7OZ3 - chains A and G of the 6 polymer chains in the assembly; structure by electron microscopy, 4.46 A resolution (low resolution: residue-level contacts below are approximate; hydrogen-bond / salt-bridge calls are withheld).

[Chain A]
Protein: GntR family transcriptional regulator
Organism: Streptococcus agalactiae
UniProt: K0JNC6 (K0JNC6_STRAG); residue numbers follow UniProt; this construct covers 1-213
Amino-acid sequence (215 residues; numbered -1 to 213; the number before each row is that of its first residue; numbers below 1 keep their minus sign (Gly-1 is residue -1)):
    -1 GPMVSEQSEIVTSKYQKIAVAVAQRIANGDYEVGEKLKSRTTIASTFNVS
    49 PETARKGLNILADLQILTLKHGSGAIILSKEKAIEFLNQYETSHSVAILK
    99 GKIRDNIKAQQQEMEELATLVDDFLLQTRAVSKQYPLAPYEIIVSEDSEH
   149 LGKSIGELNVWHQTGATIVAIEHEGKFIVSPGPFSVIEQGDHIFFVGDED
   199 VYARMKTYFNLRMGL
Disordered / not traced: -1 to 7, 210-213
Differences from the reference sequence: expression tag (-1 to 0)
Residues lining bound ligands: 2BA ((2R,3R,3aS,5R,7aR,9R,10R,10aS,12R,14aR)-2,9-bis(6-amino-9H-purin-9-yl)octahydro-2H,7H-difuro[3,2-d:3',2'-j][1,3,7,9,2,8 ]tetraoxadiphosphacyclododecine-3,5,10,12-tetrol 5,12-dioxide): Ile153, Gly154, Asn157, Val158, Trp159, His160, Ala164, Thr165, Ile166, Pro179, Gly180, Pro181
Reported in the primary citation:
  - binding site for pBusA_for (chain G): Lys36, Arg38, Arg53, Lys54, Gly70, Gly72
  - mutagenesis - W159A: increased binding to target DNA

[Chain G]
Molecule: pBusA_for
Organism: Streptococcus agalactiae
Sequence (152 nucleotides; each row starts with the number of its first residue; numbers below 1 keep their minus sign (DA-25 is residue -25)):
   -25 ATAAAGCTTCTCTAAGCAAGGTGTTGACATAAAGAGACCATACATGATAT
    25 TATAGTTATGGTCTGTCTCGGCAGTTTATTTTTTTGAGTAAAAAAGTGAC
    75 TACCCTTTTACGATAACTCAACGTCACTTTATAGATAAGACACGGATCCT
   125 AT
Disordered / not traced: -25 to 0, 45-126

[Chain A / chain G interface]
Pairs across the interface (17; chain A residue first):
  Lys36(A) - DG10(G)
  Ser37(A) - DG10(G)
  Arg38(A) - DA9(G)
  Arg38(A) - DG10(G)
  Arg38(A) - DA11(G)
  Thr39(A) - DA9(G)
  Glu50(A) - DA11(G)
  Glu50(A) - DC12(G)
  Glu50(A) - DC13(G)
  Arg53(A) - DA11(G)
  Arg53(A) - DC12(G)
  Leu67(A) - DA11(G)
  His69(A) - DG10(G)
  His69(A) - DA11(G)
  Gly70(A) - DG10(G)
  Ser71(A) - DG10(G)
  Gly72(A) - DG10(G)
Other interface residues (no listed pair), chain A (13 interface residues in all): Leu35, Lys68

[Summary]
The interface between chain A and chain G involves 13 residues on one side and 5 on the other. Bound to chain
A: compound 2BA. The paper reports a binding site for pBusA_for (chain G) at Lys36(A), Arg38(A) and Arg53(A)
among others; W159A of chain A increases binding to target DNA.
Here chain A is GntR family transcriptional regulator and chain G is pBusA_for, both from Streptococcus
agalactiae. Entry 7OZ3 (S. agalactiae BusR in complex with its busA-promotor DNA) was determined by electron
microscopy together with 7B5T, 7B5U, 7B5W and 7B5Y from the same study.
